7Y7M - chains A and B of the 6 polymer chains in the assembly; structure by electron microscopy, 3.05 A resolution.

[Chain A]
Molecule: Capsid protein VP1
Source organism: Coxsackievirus A16
Notes: EC 3.4.22.29, 3.6.1.15, 3.4.22.28, 2.7.7.48
UniProt: M4TAU2 (M4TAU2_9ENTO); residues 1-297 here correspond to UniProt positions 566-862 (UniProt number = residue number + 565)
Sequence (297 residues; row label = number of the first residue in the row):
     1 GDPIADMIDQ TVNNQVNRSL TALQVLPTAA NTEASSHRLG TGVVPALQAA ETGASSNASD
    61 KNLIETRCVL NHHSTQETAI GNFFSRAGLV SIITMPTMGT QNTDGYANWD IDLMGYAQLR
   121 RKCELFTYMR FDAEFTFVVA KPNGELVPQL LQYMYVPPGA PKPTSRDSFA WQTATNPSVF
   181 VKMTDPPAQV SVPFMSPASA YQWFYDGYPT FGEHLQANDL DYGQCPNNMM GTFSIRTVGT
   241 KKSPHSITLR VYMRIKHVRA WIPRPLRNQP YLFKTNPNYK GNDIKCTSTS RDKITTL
Disordered / not traced: 1, 9-17
Ligand contacts: sphingosine (SPH): Ile111, Asp112, Leu113, Met114, Phe131, Phe135, Phe137, Tyr153, Tyr155, Pro177, Val179, Val190, Val192, Met195, Tyr201, Trp203, Asn228, Met230, Phe233

[Chain B]
Molecule: Capsid protein VP2
Source organism: Coxsackievirus A16
Notes: EC 3.4.22.29, 3.6.1.15, 3.4.22.28, 2.7.7.48
UniProt: A9LXZ4 (A9LXZ4_9ENTO); residues 1-254 here correspond to UniProt positions 70-323 (UniProt number = residue number + 69)
Sequence (254 residues; row label = number of the first residue in the row):
     1 SPSAEACGYS DRVAQLTIGN STITTQEAAN IVIAYGEWPE YCPDTDATAV DKPTRPDVSV
    61 NRFFTLDTKS WAKDSKGWYW KFPDVLTEVG VFGQNAQFHY LYRSGFCVHV QCNASKFHQG
   121 ALLVAVLPEY VLGTIAGGTG NENSHPPYAT TQPGQVGAVL THPYVLDAGI PLSQLTVCPH
   181 QWINLRTNNC ATIIVPYMNT VPFDSALNHC NFGLLVIPVV PLDFNAGATS EIPITVTIAP
   241 MCAEFAGLRQ AVKQ
Disordered / not traced: 1-9
What the authors report for this chain:
  - mutagenesis - V159F: decreased growth

[Interface between chain A and chain B]
Residue-residue contacts - 90 pairs, chain A then chain B:
  Arg18(A) - Trp38(B)
  Arg18(A) - Glu40(B)
  Ser19(A) - Gly36(B)
  Leu20(A) - Gly36(B)
  Ala50(A) - Trp182(B)
  Glu51(A) - Gln181(B)
  Glu51(A) - Trp182(B)  hydrogen bond (backbone-backbone)
  Glu51(A) - Asn184(B)
  Glu51(A) - Thr187(B)  hydrogen bond
  Glu51(A) - Asn188(B)
  Thr52(A) - Val32(B)
  Thr52(A) - Gln181(B)
  Gly53(A) - His180(B)
  Thr127(A) - Glu129(B)
  Tyr128(A) - Glu129(B)  hydrogen bond
  Tyr128(A) - Met198(B)
  Tyr128(A) - Asn199(B)
  Tyr128(A) - Thr200(B)
  Ala198(A) - Thr200(B)
  Ala198(A) - Val201(B)  hydrophobic
  Ser199(A) - Thr200(B)
  Ala200(A) - Thr200(B)
  Gln202(A) - Glu129(B)
  Gln202(A) - Thr200(B)  hydrogen bond
  Phe204(A) - Glu129(B)
  Tyr205(A) - Glu129(B)
  Tyr205(A) - Val131(B)
  Tyr205(A) - His209(B)
  Asp206(A) - Lys81(B)  salt bridge
  Asp206(A) - Glu129(B)  hydrogen bond (backbone-side chain)
  Asp206(A) - Tyr130(B)
  Asp206(A) - Val131(B)
  Asp206(A) - His209(B)  hydrogen bond (backbone-side chain)
  Asp206(A) - Cys210(B)  hydrogen bond (backbone-backbone)
  Gly207(A) - Asn208(B)
  Tyr208(A) - Tyr148(B)
  Tyr208(A) - Thr151(B)  hydrogen bond
  Tyr208(A) - Asn208(B)
  Thr210(A) - Asn208(B)  hydrogen bond (backbone-side chain)
  Phe211(A) - Asn208(B)
  His214(A) - Tyr148(B)
  His214(A) - Gln254(B)
  Asp219(A) - His145(B)
  Asp219(A) - Pro146(B)
  Leu220(A) - His145(B)
  Tyr222(A) - Tyr130(B)
  Tyr222(A) - Val131(B)
  Tyr222(A) - Leu132(B)  hydrogen bond (side chain-backbone)
  Tyr222(A) - Pro146(B)  hydrophobic
  Tyr222(A) - Thr151(B)
  Ile262(A) - Tyr35(B)  hydrophobic
  Ile262(A) - Pro128(B)  hydrophobic
  Arg264(A) - Leu127(B)
  Arg264(A) - Pro128(B)  hydrogen bond (side chain-backbone)
  Arg264(A) - Glu129(B)  hydrogen bond (side chain-backbone)
  Pro265(A) - Ile170(B)
  Pro265(A) - Gln174(B)
  Leu266(A) - Pro171(B)
  Leu266(A) - Gln174(B)  hydrogen bond (backbone-side chain)
  Arg267(A) - Ala168(B)  hydrogen bond (side chain-backbone)
  Arg267(A) - Gly169(B)
  Asn268(A) - Gly169(B)  hydrogen bond (backbone-backbone)
  Asn268(A) - Pro171(B)
  Gln269(A) - Val165(B)
  Gln269(A) - Gly169(B)
  Leu272(A) - Ala136(B)  hydrophobic
  Leu272(A) - Gly140(B)
  Phe273(A) - Asn143(B)
  Asn276(A) - Asn143(B)
  Asn276(A) - His145(B)
  Pro277(A) - Leu132(B)
  Pro277(A) - Gly133(B)
  Pro277(A) - Ala168(B)
  Asn278(A) - Gly133(B)
  Asn278(A) - Thr134(B)  hydrogen bond (side chain-backbone)
  Asn278(A) - Asn143(B)  hydrogen bond
  Asn278(A) - Ser144(B)  hydrogen bond (side chain-backbone)
  Tyr279(A) - Thr134(B)  hydrogen bond (backbone-backbone)
  Tyr279(A) - Ile135(B)
  Tyr279(A) - Ala136(B)
  Tyr279(A) - His162(B)  hydrogen bond
  Tyr279(A) - Asp167(B)
  Tyr279(A) - Ala168(B)
  Tyr279(A) - Gly169(B)
  Lys280(A) - Ile135(B)
  Lys280(A) - Thr139(B)
  Gly281(A) - Ile135(B)  hydrogen bond (backbone-backbone)
  Asn282(A) - Gly138(B)  hydrogen bond (side chain-backbone)
  Ile284(A) - His162(B)
  Thr287(A) - Tyr164(B)  hydrogen bond
Also at the interface, not in a pair above, chain A (46 interface residues in all): Gly212, Glu213, Pro263, Cys286
Also at the interface, not in a pair above, chain B (59 interface residues in all): Ala29, Asn30, Ile33, Tyr100, Glu142, Pro147, Gln152, Leu175, Val177, Asp204, Ser205

[Summary]
46 residues of chain A and 59 residues of chain B are in contact; the contacts include 23 hydrogen bonds and 1
salt bridge. Among the polar pairs are Asp206(A)-Lys81(B), Glu51(A)-Thr187(B) and Tyr128(A)-Glu129(B). Bound
to chain A: sphingosine. From the paper: V159F of chain B reduces growth.
Here chain A is Capsid protein VP1 and chain B is Capsid protein VP2, both from Coxsackievirus A16. Entry 7Y7M
(The structure of coxsackievirus A16 mature virion in complex with Fab 8C4) was determined by electron
microscopy together with 7YV2, 7YV7, 7YRF, 7YRH and 7YMS from the same study.
